9NTN - chains A and G of the 4 polymer chains in the assembly; structure by X-ray diffraction, 2.43 A resolution.

Chain A:
Molecule: Cap10
Chain sequence (332 residues; each row starts with the number of its first residue):
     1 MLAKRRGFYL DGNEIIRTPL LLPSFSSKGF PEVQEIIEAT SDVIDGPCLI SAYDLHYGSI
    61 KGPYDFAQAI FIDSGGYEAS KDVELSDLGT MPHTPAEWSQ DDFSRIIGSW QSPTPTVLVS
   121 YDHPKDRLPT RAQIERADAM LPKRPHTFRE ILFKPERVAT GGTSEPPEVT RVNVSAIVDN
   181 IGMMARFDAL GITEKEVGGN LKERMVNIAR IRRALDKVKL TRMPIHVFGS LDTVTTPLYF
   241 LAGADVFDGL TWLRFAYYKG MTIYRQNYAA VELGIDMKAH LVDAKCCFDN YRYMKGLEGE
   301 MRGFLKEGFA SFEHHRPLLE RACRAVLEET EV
Unresolved in the structure: 92, 328-332
Small-molecule neighbours: 2KA (2-amino-4-oxo-4,7-dihydro-3H-pyrrolo[2,3-d]pyrimidine-5-carboxylic acid): Asp73, Ser74, Gly75, Gly76, Tyr77, Glu84, Asp122, Leu152, Lys154, Thr193, Phe228, Gly229
Reported in the primary citation:
  - binding site for 2KA: Asp73, Ser74, Asp122, Lys154
  - catalytic residues: His226, Asp248
  - contacts within the chain: His226-Asp248 (hydrogen bond)

Chain G:
Molecule: CdnD
Chain sequence (320 residues; each row starts with the number of its first residue; note: 2 numbers in that range are skipped by the numbering (no residue carries them; nothing is unmodelled there)):
     2 G
     5 GSGGSFGSGF DPRDISRQVR DAEKKLGDEA FGAKIADLFT GLLGDYNNRD TSLVRQRIDD
    65 MLEGLRDVAE GELDLVFGGS VAKRTYVDGL SDVDCLVIVN DTALEAAGPH AARDLVAKEL
   125 AAKLAGKAEV SAGKLAVTVR YGDGMEIQLL PAVRTEAGVK IPSARVDGRW SEIDPGKFQQ
   185 ALTKYNKACA GKLVPAVKLA KAVIAQLPDA HQLSGYHIES LAIDAFRNYT GTMTPAAMLP
   245 HFFEHAKERV LRPMTDRTGQ SVHVDGYMGD AHSDARKTAS HLLGRLAKRM ANATAARSLP
   305 QWEDLFGADE GSSHHHHHH
Unresolved in the structure: 106-108, 312-323
Covalent attachments: compound 2KA linked to Gly2; coenzyme A (COA) linked to Cys193
Small-molecule neighbours: coenzyme A (COA): Lys181, Phe182, Ala185, Lys188, Tyr189, Ala192, Ser224, Ile227, Asp228, Phe230, Arg231, Tyr233, Met237, Met242, Met258, Thr259, Asp260, Arg261, Val266
Reported in the primary citation:
  - catalytic residues: Asp96 (by similarity / conservation)
  - conformationally variable residues: Asp96
  - post-translational modification sites: Gly2
  - binding site for 2KA: Gly2

How chain A and chain G interact:
Pairs across the interface - 43 pairs, chain A then chain G:
  Glu32(A) with Phe10(G)
  Glu35(A) with Phe10(G); Gly11(G); Pro16(G)
  Ile36(A) with Phe10(G), hydrophobic
  Glu38(A) with Pro16(G)
  Ala39(A) with Phe10(G), hydrophobic; Pro16(G); Ser20(G), hydrogen bond (backbone-side chain)
  Ser41(A) with Lys292(G), hydrogen bond (backbone-side chain)
  Asp42(A) with Ser20(G), hydrogen bond; Arg24(G), salt bridge; Lys292(G)
  Val43(A) with Lys292(G); Asn296(G), hydrogen bond (backbone-side chain)
  Ile44(A) with Lys292(G), hydrogen bond (backbone-side chain)
  Asp45(A) with Arg289(G); Lys292(G); Arg293(G)
  Asp65(A) with His285(G), salt bridge; Arg289(G), hydrogen bond (backbone-side chain)
  Phe66(A) with Arg289(G); Lys292(G), hydrogen bond (backbone-side chain)
  Ala67(A) with Arg289(G), hydrogen bond (backbone-side chain)
  Thr114(A) with Arg289(G)
  His280(A) with Ser12(G); Phe14(G); Ile19(G); Gln22(G), hydrogen bond
  Leu281(A) with Ile19(G), hydrophobic; Gln22(G); Val23(G), hydrophobic
  Ala284(A) with Phe10(G), hydrophobic; Ile19(G), hydrophobic
  Lys285(A) with Val23(G); Glu27(G), salt bridge
  Phe288(A) with Ser20(G); Val23(G), hydrophobic
  Asp289(A) with Glu27(G)
  Arg292(A) with Glu27(G), salt bridge; Asn296(G), hydrogen bond; Ala299(G)
  Gly296(A) with Gln305(G)
Other interface residues (no listed pair), chain A (27 interface residues in all): Gln68, Asp283, Cys287, Tyr291, Lys295
Other interface residues (no listed pair), chain G (22 interface residues in all): Gly8, Ser9, Arg17, Ala300
The authors on this interface:
  - interface residues, chain A: Glu38(A), Asp42(A), Asp45(A), Asp65(A)

Summary:
Chain A and chain G form an interface of 27 and 22 residues respectively; the contacts include 10 hydrogen
bonds and 4 salt bridges. Polar pairs include Asp42(A)-Arg24(G), Asp65(A)-His285(G) and Lys285(A)-Glu27(G).
From the paper: catalytic residues His226(A), Asp248(A) and Asp96(G); a binding site for 2KA at Asp73(A),
Ser74(A) and Gly2(G) among others.
Here chain A is Cap10 and chain G is CdnD. Entry 9NTN (Structure of Cap10-CdnD complex containing NDG
modification) was determined by X-ray diffraction together with 9NTO from the same study.
